5M7G - chains A and E of the 6 polymer chains in the assembly; structure by X-ray diffraction, 2.25 A resolution.

Chain A:
Name: Tubulin alpha-1B chain
From: Bos taurus
Reference sequence: P81947 (TBA1B_BOVIN); residue numbers follow UniProt; this construct covers 1-451
Chain sequence (451 residues; row label = number of the first residue in the row):
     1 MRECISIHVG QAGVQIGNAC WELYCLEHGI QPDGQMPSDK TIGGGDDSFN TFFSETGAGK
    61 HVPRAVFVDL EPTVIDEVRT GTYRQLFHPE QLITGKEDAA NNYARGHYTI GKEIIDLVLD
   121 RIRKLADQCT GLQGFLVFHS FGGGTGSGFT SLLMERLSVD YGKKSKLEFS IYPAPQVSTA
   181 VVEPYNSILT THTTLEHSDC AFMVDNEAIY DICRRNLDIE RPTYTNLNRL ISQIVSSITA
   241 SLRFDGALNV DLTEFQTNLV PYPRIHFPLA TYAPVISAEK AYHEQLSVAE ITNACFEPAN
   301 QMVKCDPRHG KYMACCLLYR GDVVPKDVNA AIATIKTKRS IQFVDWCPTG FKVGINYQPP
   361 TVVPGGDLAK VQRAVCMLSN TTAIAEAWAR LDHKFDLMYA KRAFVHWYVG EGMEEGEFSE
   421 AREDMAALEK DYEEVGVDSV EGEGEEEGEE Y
Not modelled in the structure: 437-451
Bound ions: Ca2+: D39, T41, G44, E55
Small-molecule neighbours:
  - mbt147 (FB7; 5-(2,6-dimorpholin-4-ylpyridin-4-yl)-4-(trifluoromethyl)pyridin-2-amine): N101, S178, T179, A180, V181
  - GTP (guanosine-5'-triphosphate): G10, Q11, A12, Q15, I16, D69, D98, A99, A100, N101, S140, G142, G143, G144, T145, G146, I171, P173, V177, S178, T179, E183, N206, Y224, L227, N228, I231
What the authors report for this chain:
  - binding site for mbt147: N101, S178

Chain E:
Name: Stathmin-4
From: Rattus norvegicus
Reference sequence: P63043 (STMN4_RAT); residues 5-145 here correspond to UniProt positions 49-189 (UniProt number = residue number + 44)
Chain sequence (143 residues; numbered 3 to 145; the number before each row is that of its first residue):
     3 MADMEVIELN KCTSGQSFEV ILKPPSFDGV PEFNASLPRR RDPSLEEIQK KLEAAEERRK
    63 YQEAELLKHL AEKREHEREV IQKAIEENNN FIKMAKEKLA QKMESNKENR EAHLAAMLER
   123 LQEKDKHAEE VRKNKELKEE ASR
Not modelled in the structure: 3-5, 29-43, 144-145
Differences from the reference sequence: initiating methionine (3); expression tag (4)
Swiss-Prot annotation at these positions:
  - modified residue: S46 (Phosphoserine)

How chain A and chain E interact:
Residue-residue contacts - 60 pairs, chain A then chain E:
  H107(A) - L54(E)
  Y108(A) - L54(E)  hydrophobic
  Y108(A) - A57(E)  hydrophobic
  Y108(A) - R61(E)
  T109(A) - R61(E)  hydrogen bond
  K112(A) - E58(E)  salt bridge
  L152(A) - I50(E)  hydrophobic
  E155(A) - I50(E)
  R156(A) - L47(E)
  S158(A) - D44(E)
  V159(A) - P45(E)
  V159(A) - I50(E)  hydrophobic
  H197(A) - D44(E)  salt bridge
  H197(A) - P45(E)
  D245(A) - C14(E)
  D245(A) - S16(E)
  A247(A) - N12(E)
  A247(A) - S19(E)
  L248(A) - S19(E)
  P325(A) - Q18(E)
  P325(A) - F20(E)  hydrophobic
  N329(A) - V8(E)
  N329(A) - F20(E)
  I332(A) - V22(E)  hydrophobic
  A333(A) - M6(E)  hydrophobic
  K336(A) - L24(E)
  K336(A) - K25(E)
  D345(A) - P27(E)
  D345(A) - S28(E)  hydrogen bond (backbone-backbone)
  W346(A) - P27(E)
  C347(A) - P27(E)
  P348(A) - K25(E)
  P348(A) - P27(E)
  T349(A) - I23(E)
  T349(A) - L24(E)  hydrogen bond (backbone-backbone)
  T349(A) - K25(E)  hydrogen bond (backbone-backbone)
  G350(A) - V22(E)
  F351(A) - E21(E)
  F351(A) - V22(E)  hydrogen bond (backbone-backbone)
  F351(A) - L24(E)  hydrophobic
  K352(A) - F20(E)
  K352(A) - E21(E)  salt bridge
  V353(A) - S19(E)
  V353(A) - F20(E)  hydrogen bond (backbone-backbone)
  G354(A) - Q18(E)
  I355(A) - G17(E)
  I355(A) - Q18(E)  hydrogen bond (backbone-backbone)
  N356(A) - S16(E)
  Y357(A) - T15(E)
  Y357(A) - S16(E)  hydrogen bond (backbone-backbone)
  Y357(A) - G17(E)
  Y357(A) - Q18(E)  hydrogen bond
  V409(A) - Q64(E)
  G410(A) - R61(E)
  G410(A) - Q64(E)
  E411(A) - R61(E)  hydrogen bond (backbone-side chain)
  G412(A) - A57(E)
  G412(A) - R60(E)  hydrogen bond (backbone-side chain)
  G412(A) - R61(E)
  E414(A) - R60(E)  salt bridge
Interface residues without a listed pair, chain A (40 interface residues in all): E113, E196, G246, V328
Interface residues without a listed pair, chain E (31 interface residues in all): S46, Q51, K53, E55

Overview:
The interface between chain A and chain E involves 40 residues on one side and 31 on the other; the contacts
include 11 hydrogen bonds and 4 salt bridges. Polar pairs include K112(A)-E58(E), H197(A)-D44(E) and
K352(A)-E21(E). Chain A binds GTP and mbt147. The paper reports a binding site for mbt147 at N101(A) and
S178(A).
Here chain A is Tubulin alpha-1B chain (Bos taurus) and chain E is Stathmin-4 (Rattus norvegicus). Entry 5M7G
(Tubulin-MTD147 complex) was determined by X-ray diffraction together with 5M8D, 5JHA, 5JHB, 5M7E and 5M8G
from the same study.
